6J30 - chains K and L of the 47 polymer chains in the assembly; structure by electron microscopy, 4.50 A resolution (low resolution: residue-level contacts below are approximate; hydrogen-bond / salt-bridge calls are withheld).

# Chain K
Name: 26S proteasome regulatory subunit 6B homolog
Organism: Saccharomyces cerevisiae S288c
Reference sequence: P33298 (PRS6B_YEAST); residue numbers follow UniProt; this construct covers 1-428
Chain sequence (428 residues; each row starts with the number of its first residue):
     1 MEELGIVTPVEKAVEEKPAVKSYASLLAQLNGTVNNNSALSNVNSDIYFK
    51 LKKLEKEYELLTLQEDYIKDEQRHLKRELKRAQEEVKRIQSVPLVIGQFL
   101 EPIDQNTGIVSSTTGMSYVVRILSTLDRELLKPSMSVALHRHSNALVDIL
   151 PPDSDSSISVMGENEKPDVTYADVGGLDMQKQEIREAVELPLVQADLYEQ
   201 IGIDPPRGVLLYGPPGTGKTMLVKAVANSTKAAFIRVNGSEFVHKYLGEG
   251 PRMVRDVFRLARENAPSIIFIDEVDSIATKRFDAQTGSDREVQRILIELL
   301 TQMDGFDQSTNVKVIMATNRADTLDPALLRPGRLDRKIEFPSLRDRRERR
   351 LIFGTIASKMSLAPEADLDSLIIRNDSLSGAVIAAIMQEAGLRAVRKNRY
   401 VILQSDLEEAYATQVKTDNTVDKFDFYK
Unresolved in the structure: 1-47

# Chain L
Name: 26S proteasome subunit RPT4
Organism: Saccharomyces cerevisiae S288c
Reference sequence: P53549 (PRS10_YEAST); numbering as in UniProt (aligned over 1-437)
Chain sequence (437 residues; each row starts with the number of its first residue):
     1 MSEEQDPLLAGLGETSGDNHTQQSHEQQPEQPQETEEHHEEEPSRVDPEQ
    51 EAHNKALNQFKRKLLEHRRYDDQLKQRRQNIRDLEKLYDKTENDIKALQS
   101 IGQLIGEVMKELSEEKYIVKASSGPRYIVGVRNSVDRSKLKKGVRVTLDI
   151 TTLTIMRILPRETDPLVYNMTSFEQGEITFDGIGGLTEQIRELREVIELP
   201 LKNPEIFQRVGIKPPKGVLLYGPPGTGKTLLAKAVAATIGANFIFSPASG
   251 IVDKYIGESARIIREMFAYAKEHEPCIIFMDEVDAIGGRRFSEGTSADRE
   301 IQRTLMELLTQMDGFDNLGQTKIIMATNRPDTLDPALLRPGRLDRKVEIP
   351 LPNEAGRLEIFKIHTAKVKKTGEFDFEAAVKMSDGFNGADIRNCATEAGF
   401 FAIRDDRDHINPDDLMKAVRKVAEVKKLEGTIEYQKL
Unresolved in the structure: 1-66

# Interface between chain K and chain L
Residue-residue contacts - 85 pairs, chain K then chain L:
  Val-92(K) with Lys-116(L); Ile-128(L); Val-129(L); Gly-130(L)
  Leu-94(K) with Tyr-127(L); Ile-128(L)
  Val-95(K) with Tyr-127(L)
  Ile-96(K) with Ile-118(L); Arg-126(L); Ile-128(L)
  Thr-113(K) with Gly-124(L); Pro-125(L); Arg-126(L)
  Thr-114(K) with Pro-125(L); Tyr-127(L)
  Arg-141(K) with Thr-151(L)
  Pro-151(K) with Leu-112(L)
  Asp-153(K) with Lys-110(L)
  Asp-155(K) with Arg-126(L)
  Pro-215(K) with Ala-336(L); Arg-339(L)
  Gly-216(K) with Arg-339(L)
  Thr-220(K) with Asp-313(L); Phe-315(L)
  Lys-224(K) with Phe-315(L)
  Phe-234(K) with Phe-315(L)
  Arg-236(K) with Thr-310(L); Gly-314(L); Phe-315(L)
  Asn-238(K) with Thr-310(L)
  Ser-240(K) with Ala-260(L); Glu-307(L)
  Glu-241(K) with Arg-264(L)
  Val-243(K) with Arg-303(L)
  His-244(K) with Lys-120(L); Ile-256(L)
  Lys-245(K) with Ser-122(L); Ile-256(L)
  Glu-249(K) with Arg-126(L)
  Asp-272(K) with Thr-310(L)
  Glu-273(K) with Met-306(L); Leu-309(L); Thr-310(L)
  Asp-275(K) with Met-306(L)
  Ser-276(K) with Arg-299(L)
  Ala-284(K) with Arg-299(L)
  Gln-285(K) with Ser-292(L); Gly-294(L); Thr-295(L); Arg-299(L); Gln-302(L)
  Thr-286(K) with Ser-292(L); Gly-294(L)
  Ser-288(K) with Arg-299(L)
  Asp-289(K) with Ile-256(L)
  Val-292(K) with Arg-299(L)
  Lys-359(K) with Val-210(L); Gly-211(L)
  Met-360(K) with Val-210(L); Gly-211(L); Ile-212(L)
  Ser-361(K) with Val-210(L)
  Ser-379(K) with Arg-339(L)
  Ala-381(K) with Pro-340(L); Gly-341(L)
  Val-382(K) with Arg-339(L); Pro-340(L)
  Ala-385(K) with Pro-340(L)
  Met-387(K) with Ile-212(L)
  Gln-388(K) with Ile-212(L); Lys-213(L); Asp-344(L)
  Gly-391(K) with Ile-212(L)
  Leu-392(K) with Phe-207(L); Ile-212(L)
  Val-395(K) with Glu-195(L); Leu-199(L); Phe-207(L)
  Arg-396(K) with Glu-192(L); Glu-195(L)
  Tyr-400(K) with Arg-209(L); Val-210(L)
  Gln-414(K) with Pro-340(L); Asp-344(L)
  Thr-417(K) with Leu-437(L)
Also at the interface, not in a pair above, chain K (61 interface residues in all): Pro-93, Leu-150, Ser-154, Ser-159, Met-161, Tyr-246, Ile-277, Phe-282, Asp-283, Gly-287, Glu-389, Ile-402
Also at the interface, not in a pair above, chain L (54 interface residues in all): Glu-111, Lys-142, Leu-153, Val-196, Ile-206, Pro-215, Arg-290, Arg-342, Arg-345

# In short
Chain K and chain L form an interface of 61 and 54 residues respectively.
Chain K is 26S proteasome regulatory subunit 6B homolog and chain L is 26S proteasome subunit RPT4, both from
Saccharomyces cerevisiae S288c; the structure, yeast proteasome in Ub-engaged state (C2), was determined by
electron microscopy, deposited together with 6J2N, 6J2C, 6J2Q and 6J2X.
